1Q4E - chain A; structure by X-ray diffraction, 1.38 A resolution.

== Chain A ==
Name: Green Fluorescent Protein
From: Aequorea victoria
Reference sequence: P42212 (GFP_AEQVI); aligned to UniProt positions 1-238 over residues 1-238
Sequence (236 residues; each row starts with the number of its first residue; note: 2 numbers in that range are skipped by the numbering (no residue carries them; nothing is unmodelled there)):
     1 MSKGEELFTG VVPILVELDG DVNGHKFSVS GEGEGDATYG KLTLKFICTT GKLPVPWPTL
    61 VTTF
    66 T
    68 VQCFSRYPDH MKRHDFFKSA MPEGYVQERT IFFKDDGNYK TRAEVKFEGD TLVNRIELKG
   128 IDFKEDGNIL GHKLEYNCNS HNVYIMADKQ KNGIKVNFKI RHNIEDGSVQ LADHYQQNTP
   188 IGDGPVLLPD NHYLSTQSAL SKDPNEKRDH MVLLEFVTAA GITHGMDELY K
Disordered / not traced: 1, 231-238
Glycans and other covalent adducts: covalent link F64-T66; covalent link T66-V68
Modified / non-standard residues: T66 ({2-[(1R,2R)-1-amino-2-hydroxypropyl]-4-(4-hydroxybenzylidene)-5-oxo-4,5-dihydro-1H-imidazol-1-yl}acetic acid; CRO)
Sequence notes: chromophore (66, 66, 66); engineered mutation R80 (Gln in P42212), C145 (Tyr in P42212)
Reported in the primary citation:
  - conformationally variable residues: H148

== In short ==
The paper reports conformational variability at H148.
Chain A is Green Fluorescent Protein (Aequorea victoria); the structure, S65T Q80R Y145C Green Fluorescent
Protein (GFP) pH 8.5, was determined by X-ray diffraction, deposited together with 1Q4A, 1Q4B, 1Q4C, 1Q4D and
1Q73.
